Entry 3SNN (X-ray diffraction, 2.00 A resolution); this record covers chains P and A of the 3 polymer chains in the assembly.

# Chain P
Molecule: 13-nt DNA strand
Sequence (13 nucleotides; row label = number of the first residue in the row):
   103 GCGGACTGCT TAC
Modified residues: DOC (2',3'-dideoxycytidine-5'-monophosphate) at position 115

# Chain A
Molecule: DNA polymerase
From: Enterobacteria phage RB69
Notes: EC 2.7.7.7
UniProtKB: Q38087 (DPOL_BPR69); residue numbers follow UniProt; this construct covers 1-903
Sequence (903 residues; row label = number of the first residue in the row):
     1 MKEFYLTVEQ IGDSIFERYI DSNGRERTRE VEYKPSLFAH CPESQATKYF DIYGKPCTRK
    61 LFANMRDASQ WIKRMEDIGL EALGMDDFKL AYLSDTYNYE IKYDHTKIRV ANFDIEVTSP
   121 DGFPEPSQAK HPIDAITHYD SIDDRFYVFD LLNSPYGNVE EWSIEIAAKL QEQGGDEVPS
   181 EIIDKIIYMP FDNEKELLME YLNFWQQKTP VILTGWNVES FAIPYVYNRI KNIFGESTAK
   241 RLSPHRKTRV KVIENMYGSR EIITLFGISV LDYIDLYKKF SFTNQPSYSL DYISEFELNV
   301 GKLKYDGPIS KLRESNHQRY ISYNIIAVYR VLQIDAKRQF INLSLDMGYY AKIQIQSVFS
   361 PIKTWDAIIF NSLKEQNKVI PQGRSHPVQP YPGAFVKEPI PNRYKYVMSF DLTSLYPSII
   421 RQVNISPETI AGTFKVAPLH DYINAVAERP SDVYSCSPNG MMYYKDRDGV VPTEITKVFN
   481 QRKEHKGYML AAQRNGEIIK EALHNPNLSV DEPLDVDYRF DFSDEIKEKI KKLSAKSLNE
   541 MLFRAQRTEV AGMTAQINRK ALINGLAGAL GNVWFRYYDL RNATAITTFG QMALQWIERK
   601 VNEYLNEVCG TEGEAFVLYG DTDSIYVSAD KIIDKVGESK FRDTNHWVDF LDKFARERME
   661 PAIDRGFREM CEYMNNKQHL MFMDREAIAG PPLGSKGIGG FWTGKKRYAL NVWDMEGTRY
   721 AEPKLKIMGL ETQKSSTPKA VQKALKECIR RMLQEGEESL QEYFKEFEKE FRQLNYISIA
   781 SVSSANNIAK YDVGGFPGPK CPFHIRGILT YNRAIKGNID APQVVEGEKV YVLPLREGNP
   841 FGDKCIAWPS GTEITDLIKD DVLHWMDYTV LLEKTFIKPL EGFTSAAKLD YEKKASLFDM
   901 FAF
Sequence notes: engineered mutation Ala222 (Asp in Q38087), Ala327 (Asp in Q38087), Ala561 (Leu in Q38087), Gly565 (Ser in Q38087), Ala567 (Tyr in Q38087); conflict Ala902 (Asp in Q38087)
Ion coordination: Mg2+ site 1: Asp411, Leu412, Asp623 (together with 2'-deoxycytidine-5'-triphosphate); Mg2+ site 2: Asp411, Asp623 (together with 2'-deoxycytidine-5'-triphosphate)
Ligand contacts: 2'-deoxycytidine-5'-triphosphate (DCP): Asp411, Leu412, Thr413, Ser414, Leu415, Tyr416, Pro417, Arg482, Lys486, Lys560, Asn564, Thr622, Asp623
Swiss-Prot annotation at these positions:
  - region: Thr248 to Thr264 (Beta hairpin), Lys705 to Tyr708 (Binding of DNA in B-conformation), Leu897 to Phe901, Phe903 (Interaction with the polymerase clamp)
  - binding site (Mg(2+)): Asp114, Glu116, Asp411, Leu412, Asp623
  - binding site (substrate): Ser414 to Tyr416, Arg482, Lys560
  - site: Asp621 (Optimization of metal coordination by the polymerase active site), Lys706 (Optimization of metal coordination by the polymerase active site), Asp714 (Essential for viral replication)
  - mutagenesis: Leu415 (L415A/G: Decreases base selectivity by several hundred fold; L415G/F: Increased misinsertion, increased mismatch extension and inefficient proofreading; L415M: No effect on base selectivity), Asp621 (D621A: Drastic decrease in the efficiency of incorporation of dGMP), Lys706 (K706A: Almost complete loss of polymerase activity), Asp714 (D714A: Complete loss of viral replication)

# Chain P / chain A interface
Residue-residue contacts (27; chain P residue first):
  DT109(P) - Tyr791(A)  hydrogen bond to the phosphate
  DG110(P) - Tyr791(A)  hydrogen bond to the phosphate
  DG110(P) - Pro802(A)  sugar contact
  DG110(P) - His804(A)  phosphate contact
  DC111(P) - Ser783(A)  sugar contact
  DC111(P) - Ser784(A)  phosphate contact
  DC111(P) - Ala785(A)  phosphate contact
  DC111(P) - Asn786(A)  hydrogen bond to the phosphate
  DC111(P) - His804(A)  salt bridge to the phosphate
  DT112(P) - Asn284(A)  sugar contact
  DT112(P) - Ser735(A)  phosphate contact
  DT112(P) - Ser783(A)  phosphate contact
  DT112(P) - Ser784(A)  hydrogen bond to the phosphate
  DT113(P) - Asn284(A)  hydrogen bond to the phosphate
  DT113(P) - Gly729(A)  phosphate contact
  DT113(P) - Gln733(A)  sugar contact
  DT113(P) - Lys734(A)  sugar contact
  DT113(P) - Ser735(A)  hydrogen bond to the phosphate
  DA114(P) - Asp621(A)  phosphate contact
  DA114(P) - Lys706(A)  hydrogen bond to the base
  DA114(P) - Met728(A)  phosphate contact
  DA114(P) - Gly729(A)  hydrogen bond to the phosphate
  DA114(P) - Gln733(A)  phosphate contact
  DOC_115(P) - Asp621(A)  sugar contact
  DOC_115(P) - Thr622(A)  sugar contact
  DOC_115(P) - Tyr708(A)  hydrogen bond to the phosphate
  DOC_115(P) - Met728(A)  phosphate contact
Also at the interface, not in a pair above, chain A (27 interface residues in all): Tyr257, Asp623, Tyr626, Ile727, Ser736, Val782, Asn787, Lys790, Ile805, Lys829

# In short
7 residues of chain P face 27 of chain A across their interface, with 9 hydrogen bonds and 1 salt bridge.
Polar pairs include DA114(P)-Lys706(A), DT109(P)-Tyr791(A) and DG110(P)-Tyr791(A). Chain A binds
2'-deoxycytidine-5'-triphosphate.
Chain P is a 13-nt DNA strand and chain A is DNA polymerase (Enterobacteria phage RB69); the structure, RB69
DNA Polymerase (L561A/S565G/Y567A) Ternary Complex with dCTP Opposite dG in the presence of Mg2+, was
determined by X-ray diffraction together with 3S9H, 3SCX, 3SI6, 3SJJ, 3SPY, 3SPZ, 3SQ0 and 3SQ1 from the same
study.
